PDB entry 7UIC | electron microscopy, 3.70 A resolution | chains c and n of the 6 polymer chains in the assembly

Chain c:
Molecule: Mediator of RNA polymerase II transcription subunit 3
Source organism: Saccharomyces cerevisiae S288C
UniProt: P40356 (MED3_YEAST); residues 1-397 here = UniProt positions 1-397
Amino-acid sequence (397 residues; numbered 1 to 397; the number before each row is that of its first residue):
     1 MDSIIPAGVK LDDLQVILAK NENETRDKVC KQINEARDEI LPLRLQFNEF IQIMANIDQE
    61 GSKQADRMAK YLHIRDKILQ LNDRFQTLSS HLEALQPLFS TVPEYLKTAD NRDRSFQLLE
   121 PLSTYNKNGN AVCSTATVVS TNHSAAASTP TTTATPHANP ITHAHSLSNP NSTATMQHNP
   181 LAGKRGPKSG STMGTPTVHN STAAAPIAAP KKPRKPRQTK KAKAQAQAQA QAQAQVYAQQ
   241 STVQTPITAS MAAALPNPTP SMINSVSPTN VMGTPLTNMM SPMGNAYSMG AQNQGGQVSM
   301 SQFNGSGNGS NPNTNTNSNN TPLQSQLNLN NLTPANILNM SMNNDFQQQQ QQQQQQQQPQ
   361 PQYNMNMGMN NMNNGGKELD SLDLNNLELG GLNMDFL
Disordered / not traced: 111-397
Swiss-Prot annotation at these positions:
  - modified residue: Met-1 (N-acetylmethionine)

Chain n:
Molecule: Mediator of RNA polymerase II transcription subunit 14
Source organism: Saccharomyces cerevisiae S288C
UniProt: P19263 (MED14_YEAST); residues 1-1082 here = UniProt positions 1-1082
Amino-acid sequence (1082 residues; each row starts with the number of its first residue):
     1 MTTTIGSPQM LANEERLSNE MHALKNRSEQ NGQEQQGPVK NTQLHGPSAT DPETTATQKE
    61 SLEMVPKDTS AATMTSAPPP ALPHVEINQV SLALVIRNLT VFTMKELAQY MKTNVHTQAN
   121 EPNSAKKIRF LQLIIFLRTQ FLKLYVLVKW TRTIKQNNFH VLIDLLNWFR TTNMNVNNCI
   181 WALKSSLNSM TNAKLPNVDL VTALEVLSLG RPNLPTHNFK LSGVSNSMDM VDGMAKVPIG
   241 LILQRLKDLN LTVSIKIALM NIPKPLNSYH IKNGRIYFTV PNEFEIQLST VNRQSPLFFV
   301 DLKLLFNTEA EQTVSAVTEA TSTNGDSENN EENSSSNGNN LPLNKPRLEK LINEILLKSN
   361 DPLLSLYNFL HKYVLTLQLY MVHREFLKLA NGGKFSKSNL IHNYDSKKST ITVRYWLNGK
   421 MDSKGKITIG IQRTTESLIL KWDNQSASRA KNMPVIYNNI VSNIEGILDE IMFNHARIIR
   481 SELLARDIFQ EDEENSDVLL FQLPTTCVSM APIQLKIDLL SGQFYFRNPT PLLSNYASKI
   541 NRAEGPEELA RILQQLKLDK IIHVLTTMFE NTGWSCSRII KIDKPIRTQV NTGGESVVKK
   601 EDNKYAIAGN STTNSDVSLL LQRDLFIRLP HWPLNWYLIL SIISSKTSCV VEKRIGKIVS
   661 QRGKWNLKYL DNSNVMTVKL ESITYQKIMI LQRTILNRII NHMLIDSLNQ LEIRNKICSS
   721 EMINEQKLPQ YIIQGSNTND NISIITLELE SFLEGSKALN SILESSMFLR IDYSNSQIRL
   781 YAKFKRNTMM IQCQIDKLYI HFVQEEPLAF YLEESFTNLG IIVQYLTKFR QKLMQLVVLT
   841 DVVERLHKNF ESENFKIIAL QPNEISFKYL SNNDEDDKDC TIKISTNDDS IKNLTVQLSP
   901 SNPQHIIQPF LDNSKMDYHF IFSYLQFTSS LFKALKVILN ERGGKFHESG SQYSTMVNIG
   961 LHNLNEYQIV YYNPQAGTKI TICIELKTVL HNGRDKIQFH IHFADVAHIT TKSPAYPMMH
  1021 QVRNQVFMLD TKRLGTPESV KPANASHAIR LGNGVACDPS EIEPILMEIH NILKVDSNSS
  1081 SS
Disordered / not traced: 1-833, 1028-1048, 1075-1082
Swiss-Prot annotation at these positions:
  - modified residue: Thr-2 (N-acetylthreonine), Ser-7 (Phosphoserine), Thr-1036 (Phosphothreonine)

How chain c and chain n interact:
Residue-residue contacts (4):
  Leu-41(c) / Pro-909(n)  hydrophobic
  Arg-44(c) / Leu-961(n)
  Leu-45(c) / Asn-913(n)
  Asn-48(c) / His-962(n)
Also at the interface, not in a pair above, chain n (6 interface residues in all): Phe-910, Asn-963

In short:
Chain c and chain n form an interface of 4 and 6 residues respectively.
Chain c is Mediator of RNA polymerase II transcription subunit 3 and chain n is Mediator of RNA polymerase II
transcription subunit 14, both from Saccharomyces cerevisiae S288C; the structure, Mediator-PIC Early (Tail
A), was determined by electron microscopy (same publication as 7UI9, 7UIF, 7UIG, 7UIK, 7UIL and 7UIO).
